Entry 3VC8 (X-ray diffraction, 2.00 A resolution); this record covers chains A and B.

[Chain A (and B)]
Protein: RNA-directed RNA polymerase
Organism: Murine hepatitis virus
Notes: fragment: c-terminal cytoplasmic domain; chain B of this document is another copy of the same molecule, construct and numbering; everything in this record applies to it too
UniProt: Q9J3E9 (Q9J3E9_9BETC); residues 1-89 here correspond to UniProt positions 3242-3330 (UniProt number = residue number + 3241)
Chain sequence (94 residues; numbered -4 to 89; the number before each row is that of its first residue; numbers below 1 keep their minus sign (Gly-4 is residue -4)):
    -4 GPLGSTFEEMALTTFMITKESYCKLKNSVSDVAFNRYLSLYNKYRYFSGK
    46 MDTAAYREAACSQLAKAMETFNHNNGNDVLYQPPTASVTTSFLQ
Not modelled in the structure: -4 to 0, 82-89 (chain B: -4 to 0, 86-89)
Construct notes: expression tag (-4 to 0)

[Interface between chain A and chain B]
Cross-chain cystine bridges: Cys18(A)-Cys18(B)
Residue-residue contacts (4; chain A residue first):
  Lys14(A) - Lys19(B)
  Glu15(A) - Glu15(B)
  Cys18(A) - Cys18(B)  disulfide
  Lys19(A) - Lys14(B)
Other interface residues (no listed pair), chain B (5 interface residues in all): Asn22

[In short]
The interface between chain A and chain B involves 4 residues on one side and 5 on the other; the contacts
include 1 disulfide bond.
Chain A and chain B are both RNA-directed RNA polymerase (Murine hepatitis virus); the structure, Crystal
structure of the C-terminal cytoplasmic domain of non-structural protein 4 from mouse hepatitis virus A59, was
determined by X-ray diffraction.
